8ZYX - chains C and J of the 6 polymer chains in the assembly; structure by electron microscopy, 2.33 A resolution.

# Chain C
Molecule: Neuraminidase
Organism: Influenza A virus
Notes: EC 3.2.1.18
UniProtKB: A0A2P1E3B1 (A0A2P1E3B1_9INFA); residue numbers follow UniProt; this construct covers 83-469
Chain sequence (387 residues; each row starts with the number of its first residue):
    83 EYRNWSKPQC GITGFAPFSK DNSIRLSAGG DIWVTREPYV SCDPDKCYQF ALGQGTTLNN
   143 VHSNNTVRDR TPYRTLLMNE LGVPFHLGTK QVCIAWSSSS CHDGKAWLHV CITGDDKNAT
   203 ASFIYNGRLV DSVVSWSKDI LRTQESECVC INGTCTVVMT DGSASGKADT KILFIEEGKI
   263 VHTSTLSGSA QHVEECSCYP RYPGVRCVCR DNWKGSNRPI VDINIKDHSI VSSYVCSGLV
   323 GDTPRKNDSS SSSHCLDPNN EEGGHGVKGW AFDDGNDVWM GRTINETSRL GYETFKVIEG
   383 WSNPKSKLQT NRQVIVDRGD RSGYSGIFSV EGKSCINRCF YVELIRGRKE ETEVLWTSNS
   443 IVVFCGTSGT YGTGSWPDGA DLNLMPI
Disulfides: Cys92-Cys417, Cys124-Cys129, Cys175-Cys193, Cys183-Cys230, Cys232-Cys237, Cys278-Cys291, Cys280-Cys289, Cys318-Cys337, Cys421-Cys447
Covalently attached groups: N-acetylglucosamine (NAG) linked to Asn86, Asn146, Asn234, Asn329, Asn367; glycan linked to Asn200
Bound ions: Ca2+: Asp293, Gly297, Asp324, Gly345, His347

# Chain J
Molecule: CAV-F6-R54S kappa chain
Organism: Homo sapiens
Chain sequence (107 residues; row label = number of the first residue in the row):
     1 EVVLTQSPGT LSLSPGERAT LSCRASQSLG TNYLAWYQHK PGQSPRLLID GASTRAIGIP
    61 DRFSASGSGT DFTLTVSRLE PEDFAVYYCQ HYGNPYTFGQ GTKLEIK
Disulfides: Cys23-Cys89

# Interface between chain C and chain J
Pairs across the interface (8):
  Arg430(C) with Thr54(J); Arg55(J), hydrogen bond (side chain-backbone); Ala56(J); Ile57(J)
  Lys431(C) with Asp50(J), salt bridge; Thr54(J), hydrogen bond (backbone-side chain)
  Thr434(C) with Arg55(J), hydrogen bond
  Leu437(C) with Ile57(J), hydrophobic
Also at the interface, not in a pair above, chain C (6 interface residues in all): Asn146, Glu344
Also at the interface, not in a pair above, chain J (6 interface residues in all): Gly30

# Overview
The chain C/chain J interface involves 6 residues from each chain; the contacts include 3 hydrogen bonds and 1
salt bridge. Polar contacts include Lys431(C)-Asp50(J), Arg430(C)-Arg55(J) and Lys431(C)-Thr54(J).
N-acetylglucosamine is covalently linked to Asn86(C), Asn146(C), Asn234(C), Asn329(C) and Asn367(C).
Here chain C is Neuraminidase (Influenza A virus) and chain J is CAV-F6-R54S kappa chain (Homo sapiens). Entry
8ZYX (Neuraminidase of A/Switzerland/9715293/2013 H3N2 in complex with CAV-F6-R54S Fab) was determined by
electron microscopy.
